5YNS - chain A; structure by X-ray diffraction, 1.36 A resolution.

== Chain A ==
Protein: Poly(ethylene terephthalate) hydrolase
Source organism: Ideonella sakaiensis (strain 201-F6)
Notes: EC 3.1.1.101; fragment: a/b hydrolase superfamily
Reference sequence: A0A0K8P6T7 (PETH_IDESA); numbering as in UniProt (aligned over 34-290)
Sequence (264 residues; row label = number of the first residue in the row):
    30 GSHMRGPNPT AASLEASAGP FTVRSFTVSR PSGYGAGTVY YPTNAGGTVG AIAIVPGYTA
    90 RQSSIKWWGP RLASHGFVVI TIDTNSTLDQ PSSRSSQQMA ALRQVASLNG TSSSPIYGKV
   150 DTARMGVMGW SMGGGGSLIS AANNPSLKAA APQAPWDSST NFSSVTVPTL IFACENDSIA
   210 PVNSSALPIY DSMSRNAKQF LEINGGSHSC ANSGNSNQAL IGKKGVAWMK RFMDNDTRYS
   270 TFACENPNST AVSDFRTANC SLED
Sequence notes: expression tag (30-33, 291-293); engineered mutation Ala280 (Arg in A0A0K8P6T7)
Disulfides: Cys203-Cys239, Cys273-Cys289
Reported in the primary citation:
  - catalytic residues: Tyr87 (from molecular simulation)
  - mutagenesis - S238A: unchanged catalytic activity on BHET
  - specificity-determining residues: Trp159, Ser238

== Summary ==
From the paper: the catalytic residue Tyr87; S238A leaves catalytic activity on BHET unchanged.
Chain A is Poly(ethylene terephthalate) hydrolase (Ideonella sakaiensis (strain 201-F6)); the structure,
Crystal structure of PETase R280A mutant from Ideonella sakaiensis, was determined by X-ray diffraction,
deposited together with 5XJH.
